PDB entry 8GSP | electron microscopy, 3.75 A resolution | chains 1 and 4 of the 6 polymer chains in the assembly

Chain 1:
Protein: A/wh/cha/09 VP1
Organism: Foot-and-mouth disease virus A
Reference sequence: E7D6A4 (E7D6A4_9PICO); residue numbers follow UniProt; this construct covers 1-212
Chain sequence (212 residues; numbered 1 to 212; the number before each row is that of its first residue):
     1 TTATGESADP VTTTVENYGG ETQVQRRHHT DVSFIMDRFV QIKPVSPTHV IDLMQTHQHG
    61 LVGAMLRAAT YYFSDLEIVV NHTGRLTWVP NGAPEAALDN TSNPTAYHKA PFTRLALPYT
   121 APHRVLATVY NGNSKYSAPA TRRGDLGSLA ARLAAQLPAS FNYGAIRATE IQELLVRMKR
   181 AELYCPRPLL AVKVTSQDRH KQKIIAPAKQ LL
Disordered / not traced: 137-154, 210-212
Differences from the reference sequence: conflict N133 (Thr in E7D6A4), K193 (Glu in E7D6A4)

Chain 4:
Protein: A/wh/cha/09 VP4
Organism: Foot-and-mouth disease virus A
Reference sequence: W5RSR2 (W5RSR2_9PICO); residues 1-85 here correspond to UniProt positions 202-286 (UniProt number = residue number + 201)
Chain sequence (85 residues; row label = number of the first residue in the row):
     1 GAGQSSPATG SQNQSGNTGS IINNYYMQQY QNSMDTQLGD NAISGGSNEG STDTTSSHTT
    61 NTQNNDWFSK LASSAFTGLF GALLA
Disordered / not traced: 1-14, 40-64, 85
Differences from the reference sequence: conflict S57 (Thr258 in W5RSR2)

How chain 1 and chain 4 interact:
Pairs across the interface (28):
  T1(1) - G78(4)
  T1(1) - F80(4)
  T2(1) - F80(4)
  P10(1) - L71(4)  hydrophobic
  P10(1) - S74(4)
  P10(1) - A75(4)
  P10(1) - F76(4)  hydrogen bond (backbone-backbone)
  V11(1) - F76(4)
  T12(1) - A75(4)
  T12(1) - F76(4)
  T12(1) - T77(4)
  N17(1) - L79(4)
  S33(1) - G16(4)
  F34(1) - N17(4)
  D37(1) - G16(4)
  D37(1) - N17(4)  hydrogen bond (side chain-backbone)
  D37(1) - T18(4)
  F73(1) - D35(4)
  D75(1) - N32(4)  hydrogen bond
  D75(1) - S33(4)  hydrogen bond (side chain-backbone)
  P118(1) - S33(4)
  R177(1) - N17(4)
  K179(1) - Q31(4)
  K179(1) - N32(4)
  R180(1) - N32(4)
  R180(1) - S33(4)
  R180(1) - D35(4)
  P186(1) - F68(4)  hydrophobic
Other interface residues (no listed pair), chain 1 (21 interface residues in all): A3, T14, R38, A116, Y119
Other interface residues (no listed pair), chain 4 (17 interface residues in all): S15

Overview:
The interface between chain 1 and chain 4 involves 21 residues on one side and 17 on the other; the contacts
include 4 hydrogen bonds. Among the polar pairs are D37(1)-N17(4), D75(1)-N32(4) and D75(1)-S33(4).
Chain 1 is A/wh/cha/09 VP1 and chain 4 is A/wh/cha/09 VP4, both from Foot-and-mouth disease virus A; the
structure, Complex of FMDV A/WH/CHA/09 and bovine neutralizing scFv antibody W2, was determined by electron
microscopy together with 8GRR from the same study.
